Entry 2Q8Q (X-ray diffraction, 2.15 A resolution); this record covers chain A.

Chain A:
Molecule: Iron-regulated surface determinant E
From: Staphylococcus aureus subsp. aureus
Reference sequence: Q7A652 (Q7A652_STAAN); residues 32-289 here = UniProt positions 32-289
Amino-acid sequence (260 residues; numbered 30 to 289; the number before each row is that of its first residue):
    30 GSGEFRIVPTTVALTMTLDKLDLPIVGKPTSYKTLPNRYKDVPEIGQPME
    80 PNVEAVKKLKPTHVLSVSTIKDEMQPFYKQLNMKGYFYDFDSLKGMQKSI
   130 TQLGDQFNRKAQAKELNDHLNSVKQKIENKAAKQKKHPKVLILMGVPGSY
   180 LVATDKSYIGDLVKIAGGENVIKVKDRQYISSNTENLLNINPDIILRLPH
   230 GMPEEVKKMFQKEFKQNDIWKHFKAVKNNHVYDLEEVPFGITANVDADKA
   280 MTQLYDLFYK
Disordered / not traced: 30-31
Differences from the reference sequence: expression tag (30-31)
Swiss-Prot annotation at these positions:
  - binding site (heme): Val41, Ala42, Ser60, Tyr61, Met78, His229
Ion coordination: heme Fe: Met78, His229
Small-molecule neighbours: heme (HEM): Thr40, Val41, Ala42, Thr59, Ser60, Tyr61, Lys62, Gln76, Pro77, Met78, Val96, Thr98, Ile99, Val175, Pro176, Leu180, Tyr208, His229, Gly230, Ile270, Thr271

Summary:
Chain A binds heme. Met78 and His229 form the heme Fe site. UniProt lists 6 heme-binding residues.
Chain A is Iron-regulated surface determinant E (Staphylococcus aureus subsp. aureus); the structure, Crystal
Structure of S. aureus IsdE complexed with heme, was determined by X-ray diffraction (same publication as
2Q8P).
